5F9S - chains A and B; structure by X-ray diffraction, 1.70 A resolution.

[Chain A (and B)]
Molecule: Serine--pyruvate aminotransferase
Source organism: Homo sapiens
Notes: EC 2.6.1.51, 2.6.1.44; chain B of this document is another copy of the same molecule, construct and numbering; everything in this record applies to it too
UniProtKB: P21549 (SPYA_HUMAN); residues 6-391 here = UniProt positions 6-391
Amino-acid sequence (386 residues; numbered 6 to 391; the number before each row is that of its first residue):
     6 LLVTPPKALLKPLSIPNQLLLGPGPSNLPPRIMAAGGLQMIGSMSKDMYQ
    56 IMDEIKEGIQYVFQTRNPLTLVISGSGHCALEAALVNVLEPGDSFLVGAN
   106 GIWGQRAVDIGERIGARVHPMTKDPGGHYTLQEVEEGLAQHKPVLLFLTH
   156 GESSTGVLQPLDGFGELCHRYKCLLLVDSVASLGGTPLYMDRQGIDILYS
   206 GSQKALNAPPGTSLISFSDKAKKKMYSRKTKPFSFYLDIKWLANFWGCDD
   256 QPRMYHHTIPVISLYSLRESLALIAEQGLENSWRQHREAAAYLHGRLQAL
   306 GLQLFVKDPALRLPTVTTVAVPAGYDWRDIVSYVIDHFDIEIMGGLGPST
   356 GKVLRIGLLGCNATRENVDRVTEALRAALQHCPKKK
Not modelled in the structure: 391 (chain B: fully traced)
Covalent attachments: pyridoxal phosphate (PLP) linked to Lys209
Residues lining bound ligands:
  - pyridoxal phosphate (PLP), molecule 1: Ser81, Gly82, His83, Trp108, Thr154, Gly156, Ser158, Asp183, Val185, Ala186, Gln208
  - pyridoxal phosphate (PLP), molecule 2: Tyr260, His262, Thr263
UniProt features mapped onto this chain:
  - binding site (substrate): Arg360
  - modified residue: Thr9 (Phosphothreonine), Lys209 (N6-(pyridoxal phosphate)lysine), Lys225 (N6-acetyllysine), Lys234 (N6-acetyllysine), Lys312 (N6-acetyllysine)
  - natural variant: Thr9 (T9N: No loss of alanine--glyoxylate aminotransferase activity), Pro11 (P11L: In allele minor), Arg36 (R36C: In HP1), Gly41 (G41E: In HP1; G41R: In HP1; G41V: In HP1), Gly47 (G47R: In HP1), Gly82 (G82E: In HP1; G82R: In HP1), Glu95 (E95EE: In HP1), Trp108 (W108R: In HP1), Ala112 (A112D: In HP1), Gly116 (G116R: In HP1), Val139 (deletion: In HP1), Leu150 (L150P: In HP1), 28 further natural variant entries in UniProt
  - mutagenesis: Lys209 (K209R: Affects pyridoxal phosphate binding; loss of alanine--glyoxylate aminotransferase activity)
What the authors report for this chain:
  - binding site for pyridoxal phosphate: Trp108, Ser158, Asp183, Val185, Lys209
  - catalytic residues: Asp183
  - catalytic residues: Lys209 (proposed by the authors, not directly observed)
  - disease-associated variants - D183N (2.3 x 104 fold): decreased catalytic activity (citing earlier work)
  - disease-associated variants - D183N (Kd 140 mM), S187F (Kd 12 mM): decreased binding to alanine (citing earlier work)
  - disease-associated variants - D183N: increased stability (citing earlier work)
  - disease-associated variants - S187F: increased binding to pyridoxal phosphate (citing earlier work)

[Interface between chain A and chain B]
Residue-residue contacts (179; chain A residue first):
  Leu6(A) with Gln69(B); Tyr194(B), hydrophobic; Glu285(B)
  Leu7(A) with Gln69(B), hydrogen bond (backbone-side chain); Arg71(B); Asp196(B)
  Val8(A) with Gln65(B); Tyr66(B); Gln69(B), hydrogen bond (backbone-side chain); Thr70(B)
  Thr9(A) with Tyr66(B)
  Pro10(A) with Tyr66(B); Ala280(B)
  Pro11(A) with Glu62(B); Tyr66(B)
  Ala13(A) with Glu59(B); Arg273(B), hydrogen bond (backbone-side chain)
  Leu14(A) with Glu59(B); Gly63(B); Arg273(B); Leu276(B), hydrophobic; Ala277(B)
  Lys16(A) with Arg273(B), hydrogen bond (backbone-side chain)
  Pro17(A) with Arg273(B)
  Leu18(A) with Leu43(B), hydrophobic; Ile56(B), hydrophobic; Tyr270(B), hydrophobic; Arg273(B); Glu274(B)
  Ile20(A) with Gln44(B); Ile46(B), hydrophobic; Tyr270(B)
  Pro21(A) with Ile46(B); Asp52(B)
  Gln23(A) with Ile46(B); Gly47(B), hydrogen bond (side chain-backbone)
  Leu25(A) with Met45(B), hydrophobic; Ile46(B); Gly47(B)
  Pro30(A) with Met45(B), hydrophobic; Ser48(B)
  Ser31(A) with Met45(B)
  Asn32(A) with Gln44(B), hydrogen bond; Met45(B)
  Leu33(A) with Leu43(B); Gln44(B), hydrogen bond (backbone-side chain); Met45(B), hydrophobic
  Met38(A) with Gly42(B); Leu43(B); Gln44(B), hydrogen bond
  Gly41(A) with Gly41(B); Gly42(B)
  Gly42(A) with Met38(B); Gly41(B)
  Leu43(A) with Leu18(B), hydrophobic; Leu33(B); Met38(B)
  Gln44(A) with Ile20(B); Asn32(B), hydrogen bond; Leu33(B), hydrogen bond (side chain-backbone); Met38(B), hydrogen bond
  Met45(A) with Leu25(B), hydrophobic; Pro30(B), hydrophobic; Ser31(B); Leu33(B), hydrophobic; Pro215(B)
  Ile46(A) with Pro21(B); Gln23(B); Leu25(B)
  Gly47(A) with Gln23(B), hydrogen bond (backbone-side chain); Leu25(B); Glu346(B)
  Ser48(A) with Pro30(B)
  Asp52(A) with Pro21(B); Gln23(B)
  Glu59(A) with Ala13(B); Leu14(B)
  Glu62(A) with Pro11(B); Ala13(B)
  Gly63(A) with Leu14(B)
  Gln65(A) with Val8(B)
  Tyr66(A) with Val8(B); Thr9(B); Pro10(B); Pro11(B)
  Gln69(A) with Leu6(B); Leu7(B), hydrogen bond (side chain-backbone); Val8(B), hydrogen bond (side chain-backbone)
  Thr70(A) with Val8(B)
  Arg71(A) with Leu7(B), hydrogen bond (side chain-backbone)
  Gly80(A) with Tyr241(B)
  Ser81(A) with Tyr241(B), hydrogen bond (backbone-side chain); His262(B); Thr263(B)
  His83(A) with Phe240(B); Tyr241(B); Tyr260(B), hydrogen bond; His261(B), hydrogen bond (side chain-backbone); His262(B)
  Cys84(A) with Tyr241(B)
  Glu87(A) with Ser239(B), hydrogen bond; Phe240(B), hydrogen bond (side chain-backbone); Tyr241(B), hydrogen bond (side chain-backbone)
  Trp108(A) with Tyr260(B)
  Arg111(A) with Phe240(B); Trp246(B); Tyr260(B), hydrogen bond (side chain-backbone); His261(B), hydrogen bond (side chain-backbone)
  Asp114(A) with Lys236(B), salt bridge; Phe240(B)
  Ile115(A) with Phe240(B), hydrophobic
  Arg118(A) with Lys236(B); Pro237(B), hydrogen bond (side chain-backbone); Phe238(B); Ser239(B), hydrogen bond (side chain-backbone); Phe240(B); Asp243(B), salt bridge; Trp246(B)
  Ile119(A) with Phe238(B)
  Asp196(A) with Leu7(B)
  Gln208(A) with Thr263(B)
  Pro214(A) with Met45(B), hydrophobic; Ile267(B), hydrophobic
  Pro215(A) with Met45(B); Thr263(B); Ile264(B); Pro265(B); Val266(B)
  Lys236(A) with Asp114(B), salt bridge; Arg118(B)
  Pro237(A) with Arg118(B), hydrogen bond (backbone-side chain)
  Phe238(A) with Arg118(B); Ile119(B); Phe238(B), hydrophobic
  Ser239(A) with Glu87(B), hydrogen bond; Arg118(B), hydrogen bond (backbone-side chain)
  Phe240(A) with His83(B); Glu87(B), hydrogen bond (backbone-side chain); Arg111(B); Asp114(B); Ile115(B), hydrophobic; Arg118(B)
  Tyr241(A) with Gly80(B); Ser81(B), hydrogen bond (side chain-backbone); His83(B); Cys84(B), hydrophobic; Glu87(B), hydrogen bond (backbone-side chain)
  Asp243(A) with Arg118(B), salt bridge
  Trp246(A) with Arg111(B); Arg118(B)
  Tyr260(A) with His83(B); Trp108(B); Arg111(B), hydrogen bond (backbone-side chain); Leu351(B), hydrophobic
  His261(A) with His83(B), hydrogen bond (backbone-side chain); Arg111(B), hydrogen bond (backbone-side chain)
  His262(A) with Ser81(B); His83(B)
  Thr263(A) with Ser81(B); Gln208(B); Pro215(B)
  Ile264(A) with Pro215(B)
  Pro265(A) with Pro215(B)
  Val266(A) with Pro215(B)
  Ile267(A) with Leu33(B), hydrophobic; Pro214(B), hydrophobic
  Tyr270(A) with Leu18(B), hydrophobic; Ile20(B)
  Arg273(A) with Ala13(B), hydrogen bond (side chain-backbone); Leu14(B); Lys16(B), hydrogen bond (side chain-backbone); Leu18(B)
  Glu274(A) with Leu18(B)
  Ala277(A) with Leu14(B)
  Ala280(A) with Pro10(B)
  Glu281(A) with Leu15(B)
  Glu285(A) with Leu6(B)
  Glu346(A) with Gly47(B)
  Leu351(A) with Tyr260(B), hydrophobic
Interface residues without a listed pair, chain A (88 interface residues in all): Leu15, Gly29, Ala40, Ser50, Ile56, Ser79, Tyr194, Gly216, Ser268, Leu276, Leu284
Interface residues without a listed pair, chain B (88 interface residues in all): Pro17, Ala40, Ser50, Ser79, Gly216, Ser268, Glu281, Leu284, Trp288

[In short]
Chain A and chain B each contribute 88 residues to their interface; the contacts include 36 hydrogen bonds and
4 salt bridges. Polar contacts include Asp114(A)-Lys236(B), Arg118(A)-Asp243(B) and Leu7(A)-Gln69(B). Bound to
chain A: pyridoxal phosphate. The paper reports catalytic residues Asp183(A) and Lys209(A); D183N and S187F of
chain A reduce binding to alanine.
Chain A and chain B are both Serine--pyruvate aminotransferase (Homo sapiens); the structure, Crystal
structure of human Alanine:Glyoxylate Aminotransferase major allele (AGT-Ma) at 1.7 Angstrom; internal
aldimine with PLP ..., was determined by X-ray diffraction (same publication as 5OFY, 5OG0, 5LUC and 5HHY).
